Entry 3OTB (X-ray diffraction, 2.95 A resolution); this record covers chains A and B.

# Chain A (and B)
Protein: tRNA(His) guanylyltransferase
From: Homo sapiens
Notes: EC 2.7.7.-; chain B of this document is another copy of the same molecule, construct and numbering; everything in this record applies to it too
UniProt: Q9NWX6 (THG1_HUMAN); residues 1-269 here correspond to UniProt positions 30-298 (UniProt number = residue number + 29)
Amino-acid sequence (269 residues; row label = number of the first residue in the row):
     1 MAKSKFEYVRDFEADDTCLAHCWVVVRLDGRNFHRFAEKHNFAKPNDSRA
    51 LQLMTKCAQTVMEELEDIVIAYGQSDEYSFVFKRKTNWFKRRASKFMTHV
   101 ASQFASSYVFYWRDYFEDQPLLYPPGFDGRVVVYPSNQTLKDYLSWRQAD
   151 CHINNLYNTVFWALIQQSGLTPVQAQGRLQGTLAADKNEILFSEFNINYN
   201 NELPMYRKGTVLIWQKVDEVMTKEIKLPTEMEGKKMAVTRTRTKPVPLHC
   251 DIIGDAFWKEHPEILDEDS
Unresolved in the structure: 1-3, 216-242, 268-269
Swiss-Prot annotation at these positions:
  - binding site (GTP): Asp29 to His34, Ser75, Asp76
  - binding site (Mg(2+)): Asp29, Gly30, Asp76
Ion coordination: Mg2+ site 1: Asp29, Gly30, Asp76 (together with 2'-deoxyguanosine-5'-triphosphate); Mg2+ site 2: Asp29, Asp76 (together with 2'-deoxyguanosine-5'-triphosphate)
Ligand contacts:
  - triphosphate (3PO), molecule 1: Arg10, Arg92, Lys95
  - triphosphate (3PO), molecule 2: Arg27, Asp128, Arg130
  - 2'-deoxyguanosine-5'-triphosphate (DGT): Asp29, Gly30, Arg31, Asn32, Phe33, His34, Ala37, Phe42, Ala43, Lys44, Pro45, Asn46, Asp47, Ser75, Asp76

# Chain A / chain B interface
Pairs across the interface (96):
  Phe6(A) with Asp142(B); Ser145(B); Trp146(B), hydrophobic
  Glu7(A) with Trp146(B)
  Tyr8(A) with Thr139(B); Asp142(B), hydrogen bond
  Val9(A) with Tyr134(B), hydrogen bond (backbone-side chain); Thr139(B); Asp142(B); Tyr143(B); Trp146(B), hydrophobic
  Arg10(A) with Trp146(B)
  Phe12(A) with Val133(B); Tyr134(B), hydrophobic; Pro135(B)
  Glu13(A) with Arg27(B), salt bridge; Arg130(B), salt bridge; Val132(B)
  Arg27(A) with Glu13(B), salt bridge
  Arg31(A) with Glu64(B), hydrogen bond (side chain-backbone); Leu65(B); Glu66(B), salt bridge; Trp88(B); His99(B)
  Glu64(A) with Arg31(B), hydrogen bond (backbone-side chain)
  Leu65(A) with Arg31(B)
  Glu66(A) with Arg31(B), salt bridge
  Ser94(A) with Met97(B)
  Lys95(A) with Asp128(B), salt bridge; Arg130(B)
  Met97(A) with Ser94(B); Met97(B), hydrophobic; Thr98(B)
  Thr98(A) with Met97(B); Phe127(B); Asp128(B); Gly129(B), hydrogen bond (side chain-backbone)
  His99(A) with Arg31(B); Phe127(B), hydrogen bond (side chain-backbone); Asp128(B)
  Ala101(A) with Ser102(B)
  Ser102(A) with Ala101(B); Ala105(B); Gly126(B); Phe127(B), hydrogen bond (side chain-backbone)
  Gln103(A) with Pro124(B); Pro125(B)
  Ala105(A) with Ser102(B); Ser106(B)
  Ser106(A) with Ala105(B); Val109(B); Pro124(B); Pro125(B), hydrogen bond (side chain-backbone)
  Ser107(A) with Pro124(B)
  Val109(A) with Ser106(B); Val109(B), hydrophobic; Phe110(B)
  Phe110(A) with Val109(B); Leu121(B); Tyr123(B), hydrophobic; Pro124(B)
  Leu121(A) with Phe110(B)
  Tyr123(A) with Phe110(B), hydrophobic
  Pro124(A) with Gln103(B); Ser106(B); Ser107(B); Phe110(B)
  Pro125(A) with Gln103(B); Ser106(B), hydrogen bond (backbone-side chain)
  Gly126(A) with Ser102(B)
  Phe127(A) with Thr98(B); His99(B), hydrogen bond (backbone-side chain); Ser102(B), hydrogen bond (backbone-side chain)
  Asp128(A) with Lys95(B), salt bridge; Thr98(B); His99(B)
  Gly129(A) with Thr98(B), hydrogen bond (backbone-side chain)
  Arg130(A) with Glu13(B), salt bridge; Arg92(B); Lys95(B)
  Val132(A) with Glu13(B)
  Val133(A) with Phe12(B)
  Tyr134(A) with Val9(B), hydrogen bond (side chain-backbone); Phe12(B), hydrophobic
  Pro135(A) with Phe12(B)
  Thr139(A) with Tyr8(B); Val9(B)
  Asp142(A) with Phe6(B); Tyr8(B), hydrogen bond; Val9(B)
  Tyr143(A) with Val9(B)
  Ser145(A) with Phe6(B)
  Trp146(A) with Phe6(B), hydrophobic; Glu7(B); Val9(B), hydrophobic; Arg10(B)
Interface residues without a listed pair, chain A (51 interface residues in all): Thr60, Trp88, Arg92, Tyr111, Leu122, Gln138, Ala149, Ile253
Interface residues without a listed pair, chain B (50 interface residues in all): Thr60, Tyr111, Leu122, Gln138, Ile253

# Summary
51 residues of chain A and 50 residues of chain B are in contact; the contacts include 14 hydrogen bonds and 8
salt bridges. Polar pairs include Glu13(A)-Arg27(B), Glu13(A)-Arg130(B) and Arg31(A)-Glu66(B). Bound to chain
A: 2'-deoxyguanosine-5'-triphosphate and triphosphate.
Both chains are tRNA(His) guanylyltransferase (Homo sapiens). Entry 3OTB (Crystal structure of human tRNAHis
guanylyltransferase (Thg1) - dGTP complex) was determined by X-ray diffraction, deposited together with 3OTC,
3OTD and 3OTE.
